PDB entry 3AZJ | X-ray diffraction, 2.89 A resolution | chains C and D of the 10 polymer chains in the assembly

Chain C:
Name: Histone H2A type 1-B/E
From: Homo sapiens
UniProtKB: P04908 (H2A1B_HUMAN); residues 0-129 here correspond to UniProt positions 1-130 (UniProt number = residue number + 1)
Sequence (133 residues; each row starts with the number of its first residue; numbers below 1 keep their minus sign (Gly-3 is residue -3)):
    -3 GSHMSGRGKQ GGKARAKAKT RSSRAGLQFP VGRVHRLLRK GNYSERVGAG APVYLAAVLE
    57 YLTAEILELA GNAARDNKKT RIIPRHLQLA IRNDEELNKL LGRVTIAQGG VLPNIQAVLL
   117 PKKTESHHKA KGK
Not modelled in the structure: -3 to 10, 111-129
Sequence notes: expression tag (-3 to -1)
Swiss-Prot annotation at these positions:
  - modified residue: Ser1 (N-acetylserine), Arg3 (Citrulline), Lys5 (N6-(2-hydroxyisobutyryl)lysine), Lys9 (N6-(2-hydroxyisobutyryl)lysine), Lys13 (N6-(beta-hydroxybutyryl)lysine), Lys36 (N6-(2-hydroxyisobutyryl)lysine), Lys74 (N6-(2-hydroxyisobutyryl)lysine), Lys75 (N6-(2-hydroxyisobutyryl)lysine), Lys95 (N6-(2-hydroxyisobutyryl)lysine), Gln104 (N5-methylglutamine), Lys118 (N6-(2-hydroxyisobutyryl)lysine), Lys119 (N6-crotonyllysine), Thr120 (Phosphothreonine), Lys125 (N6-crotonyllysine)
  - cross-link (Glycyl lysine isopeptide (Lys-Gly)): Lys13 (interchain with G-Cter in ubiquitin), Lys15 (interchain with G-Cter in ubiquitin), Lys119 (interchain with G-Cter in ubiquitin)

Chain D:
Name: Histone H2B type 1-J
From: Homo sapiens
UniProtKB: P06899 (H2B1J_HUMAN); residues 0-125 here correspond to UniProt positions 1-126 (UniProt number = residue number + 1)
Sequence (129 residues; numbered -3 to 125; the number before each row is that of its first residue; numbers below 1 keep their minus sign (Gly-3 is residue -3)):
    -3 GSHMPEPAKS APAPKKGSKK AVTKAQKKDG KKRKRSRKES YSIYVYKVLK QVHPDTGISS
    57 KAMGIMNSFV NDIFERIAGE ASRLAHYNKR STITSREIQT AVRLLLPGEL AKHAVSEGTK
   117 AVTKYTSAK
Not modelled in the structure: -3 to 28, 125
Sequence notes: expression tag (-3 to -1)
Metal / ion sites: Mn2+ near Val48 (its only coordinating residue here)
Swiss-Prot annotation at these positions:
  - modified residue: Pro1 (N-acetylproline), Glu2 (ADP-ribosyl glutamic acid), Lys5 (N6-(2-hydroxyisobutyryl)lysine), Ser6 (ADP-ribosylserine), Lys11 (N6-(beta-hydroxybutyryl)lysine), Lys12 (N6-(2-hydroxyisobutyryl)lysine), Ser14 (Phosphoserine), Lys15 (N6-acetyllysine), Lys16 (N6-(beta-hydroxybutyryl)lysine), Lys20 (N6-(2-hydroxyisobutyryl)lysine), Lys23 (N6-(2-hydroxyisobutyryl)lysine), Lys24 (N6-(2-hydroxyisobutyryl)lysine), Lys34 (N6-(2-hydroxyisobutyryl)lysine), Glu35 (PolyADP-ribosyl glutamic acid), Ser36 (Phosphoserine), Lys43 (N6-(2-hydroxyisobutyryl)lysine), Lys46 (N6-(2-hydroxyisobutyryl)lysine), Lys57 (N6,N6-dimethyllysine), Arg79 (Dimethylated arginine), Lys85 (N6,N6,N6-trimethyllysine) and 6 more in UniProt
  - glycosylation: Ser112 (O-linked (GlcNAc) serine)
  - cross-link (Glycyl lysine isopeptide (Lys-Gly)): Lys5 (interchain with G-Cter in SUMO2), Lys20 (interchain with G-Cter in SUMO2), Lys34 (interchain with G-Cter in ubiquitin), Lys120 (interchain with G-Cter in ubiquitin)

How chain C and chain D interact:
Contacting residue pairs (114; chain C residue first):
  Arg17(C) - Tyr121(D)
  Ser19(C) - Lys120(D)
  Arg20(C) - Lys120(D)
  Arg20(C) - Tyr121(D)
  Arg20(C) - Ala124(D)  hydrogen bond (side chain-backbone)
  Ala21(C) - Ala117(D)
  Ala21(C) - Lys120(D)
  Gly22(C) - Lys120(D)
  Leu23(C) - Ala117(D)  hydrophobic
  Gln24(C) - Tyr40(D)
  Gln24(C) - Lys43(D)
  Gln24(C) - Gln47(D)
  Phe25(C) - Tyr40(D)  hydrophobic
  Phe25(C) - Val44(D)  hydrophobic
  Pro26(C) - Tyr40(D)
  Arg29(C) - Glu35(D)  salt bridge
  Arg29(C) - Ser36(D)  hydrogen bond (side chain-backbone)
  Arg29(C) - Tyr40(D)  hydrogen bond
  Val30(C) - Phe70(D)  hydrophobic
  Arg32(C) - Glu35(D)  salt bridge
  Leu33(C) - Tyr37(D)
  Leu33(C) - Phe70(D)  hydrophobic
  Leu34(C) - Phe70(D)  hydrophobic
  Leu34(C) - Ala74(D)  hydrophobic
  Tyr39(C) - Phe70(D)
  Tyr39(C) - Glu71(D)  hydrogen bond
  Tyr39(C) - Ala74(D)  hydrophobic
  Tyr39(C) - Gly75(D)
  Tyr39(C) - Ser78(D)  hydrogen bond (backbone-side chain)
  Tyr39(C) - Ile89(D)  hydrophobic
  Ser40(C) - Ser87(D)
  Ser40(C) - Ile89(D)
  Glu41(C) - Ser87(D)  hydrogen bond (backbone-backbone)
  Arg42(C) - Ser87(D)  hydrogen bond (backbone-backbone)
  Arg42(C) - Thr88(D)
  Arg42(C) - Ile89(D)  hydrogen bond (backbone-backbone)
  Val43(C) - Ile89(D)
  Gly44(C) - Ile89(D)  hydrogen bond (backbone-backbone)
  Gly46(C) - Ser91(D)
  Ala47(C) - Ile89(D)
  Ala47(C) - Ser91(D)
  Ala47(C) - Ile94(D)
  Val49(C) - Ala117(D)
  Val49(C) - Val118(D)
  Val49(C) - Tyr121(D)  hydrophobic
  Tyr50(C) - Ser91(D)
  Tyr50(C) - Ile94(D)  hydrophobic
  Tyr50(C) - Gln95(D)  hydrogen bond
  Tyr50(C) - Val111(D)  hydrogen bond (side chain-backbone)
  Tyr50(C) - Gly114(D)
  Tyr50(C) - Thr115(D)
  Tyr50(C) - Val118(D)  hydrophobic
  Leu51(C) - Phe70(D)  hydrophobic
  Leu51(C) - Ile73(D)  hydrophobic
  Ala53(C) - Glu113(D)
  Ala53(C) - Gly114(D)
  Ala53(C) - Ala117(D)  hydrophobic
  Val54(C) - Val98(D)  hydrophobic
  Val54(C) - Ala110(D)  hydrophobic
  Leu55(C) - Val66(D)
  Leu55(C) - Ile69(D)  hydrophobic
  Leu55(C) - Phe70(D)  hydrophobic
  Glu56(C) - Val44(D)
  Tyr57(C) - Leu106(D)
  Tyr57(C) - His109(D)  hydrogen bond
  Tyr57(C) - Ala110(D)
  Tyr57(C) - Glu113(D)
  Leu58(C) - Phe65(D)  hydrophobic
  Leu58(C) - Ile69(D)  hydrophobic
  Leu58(C) - Leu102(D)  hydrophobic
  Leu58(C) - Leu106(D)  hydrophobic
  Thr59(C) - Val44(D)
  Thr59(C) - Met62(D)
  Thr59(C) - Val66(D)
  Ala60(C) - Val44(D)  hydrophobic
  Glu61(C) - Leu106(D)
  Ile62(C) - Met62(D)  hydrophobic
  Leu63(C) - Val41(D)
  Leu63(C) - Leu45(D)  hydrophobic
  Leu63(C) - His49(D)  hydrogen bond (backbone-side chain)
  Glu64(C) - Val48(D)
  Glu64(C) - His49(D)  salt bridge
  Gly67(C) - His49(D)
  Asn68(C) - His49(D)  hydrogen bond
  Thr76(C) - Thr52(D)
  Thr76(C) - Gly53(D)  hydrogen bond (backbone-backbone)
  Arg77(C) - Gly53(D)
  Arg77(C) - Ile54(D)
  Arg77(C) - Ser55(D)
  Ile78(C) - Gly53(D)  hydrogen bond (backbone-backbone)
  Ile78(C) - Ile54(D)
  Ile78(C) - Ser55(D)  hydrogen bond (backbone-backbone)
  Ile78(C) - Ala58(D)
  Ile79(C) - Ala58(D)  hydrophobic
  Pro80(C) - Ser55(D)
  Pro80(C) - Lys57(D)
  Pro80(C) - Ala58(D)
  Pro80(C) - Ile61(D)  hydrophobic
  Leu83(C) - Ala58(D)
  Leu83(C) - Ile61(D)  hydrophobic
  Leu83(C) - Met62(D)  hydrophobic
  Glu92(C) - Pro103(D)
  Glu92(C) - Gly104(D)
  Glu92(C) - Glu105(D)  hydrogen bond (side chain-backbone)
  Glu92(C) - Leu106(D)  hydrogen bond (side chain-backbone)
  Leu93(C) - Leu106(D)  hydrophobic
  Leu96(C) - Arg72(D)  hydrogen bond (backbone-side chain)
  Leu96(C) - Leu102(D)  hydrophobic
  Leu97(C) - Phe65(D)  hydrophobic
  Leu97(C) - Arg72(D)
  Val100(C) - Asp68(D)
  Val100(C) - Arg72(D)
  Ile102(C) - Ile61(D)  hydrophobic
  Ala103(C) - Ile61(D)
Interface residues without a listed pair, chain C (54 interface residues in all): Ala45, Gln104
Interface residues without a listed pair, chain D (56 interface residues in all): Asp51, Thr90, Leu101

In short:
54 residues of chain C face 56 of chain D across their interface; the contacts include 20 hydrogen bonds and 3
salt bridges. Among the polar pairs are Arg29(C)-Glu35(D), Arg32(C)-Glu35(D) and Glu64(C)-His49(D).
Here chain C is Histone H2A type 1-B/E and chain D is Histone H2B type 1-J, both from Homo sapiens. Entry 3AZJ
(Crystal Structure of Human Nucleosome Core Particle Containing H4K44Q mutation) was determined by X-ray
diffraction, deposited together with 3AYW, 3AZE, 3AZF, 3AZG, 3AZH, 3AZK and 3 further entries.
